PDB entry 5BWG | X-ray diffraction, 1.75 A resolution | chains A and B of the 4 polymer chains in the assembly

[Chain A (and B)]
Molecule: Homoprotocatechuate 2,3-dioxygenase
From: Brevibacterium fuscum
Notes: chain B of this document is another copy of the same molecule, construct and numbering; everything in this record applies to it too
UniProt: Q45135 (Q45135_9MICO); residue numbers follow UniProt; this construct covers 1-365
Chain sequence (365 residues; row label = number of the first residue in the row):
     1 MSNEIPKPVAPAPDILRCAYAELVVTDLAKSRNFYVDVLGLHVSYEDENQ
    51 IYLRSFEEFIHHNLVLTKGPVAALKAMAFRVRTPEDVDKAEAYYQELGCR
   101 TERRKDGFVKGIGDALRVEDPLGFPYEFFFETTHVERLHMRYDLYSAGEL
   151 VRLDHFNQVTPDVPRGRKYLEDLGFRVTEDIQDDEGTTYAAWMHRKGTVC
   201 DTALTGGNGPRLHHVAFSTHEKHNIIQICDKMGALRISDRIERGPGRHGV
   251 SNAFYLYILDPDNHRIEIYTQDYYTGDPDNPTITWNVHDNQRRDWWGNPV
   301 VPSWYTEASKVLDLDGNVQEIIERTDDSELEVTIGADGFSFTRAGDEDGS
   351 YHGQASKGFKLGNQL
Unresolved in the structure: 1-3, 359-365 (chain B: 1-3, 363-365)
Construct notes: engineered mutation Cys-200 (His in Q45135)
Ion coordination: Fe2+: His-155, His-214, Glu-267; Ca2+: Asp-184, Glu-185 (shared with Asp-184(B), Glu-185(B) of chain B)
Ligand contacts: MPO (3[N-morpholino]propane sulfonic acid): Ile-283, Thr-284, Trp-285, Asp-289, Phe-341, Thr-342, Arg-343, Ala-344
What the authors report for this chain:
  - mutagenesis - H200C (> 400 fold): decreased catalytic activity on HPCA

[Chain A / chain B interface]
Residue-residue contacts (68):
  Leu-16(A) / Asp-277(B)
  Leu-16(A) / Pro-278(B)
  Arg-17(A) / Tyr-274(B)
  Arg-17(A) / Asp-277(B)  salt bridge
  Glu-57(A) / Tyr-273(B)
  Phe-59(A) / Asp-277(B)
  Phe-59(A) / Asp-279(B)
  Phe-59(A) / Pro-281(B)
  Arg-80(A) / Asp-277(B)  salt bridge
  Arg-80(A) / Asp-279(B)  salt bridge
  Arg-82(A) / Pro-278(B)
  Phe-130(A) / Pro-278(B)  hydrophobic
  His-134(A) / Asp-279(B)  salt bridge
  Arg-137(A) / Tyr-273(B)
  Arg-137(A) / Tyr-274(B)  hydrogen bond (side chain-backbone)
  Arg-137(A) / Asn-280(B)  hydrogen bond
  Arg-137(A) / Pro-281(B)  hydrogen bond (side chain-backbone)
  Arg-137(A) / Ile-283(B)
  His-139(A) / Asn-252(B)  hydrogen bond (backbone-side chain)
  His-139(A) / Tyr-273(B)
  His-139(A) / Ile-283(B)
  Met-140(A) / His-248(B)
  Met-140(A) / Gly-249(B)
  Met-140(A) / Asn-252(B)
  Met-140(A) / Trp-295(B)  hydrophobic
  Tyr-142(A) / Arg-247(B)  hydrogen bond
  Tyr-142(A) / Asn-252(B)  hydrogen bond
  Tyr-142(A) / Trp-295(B)
  Arg-152(A) / Asp-272(B)  hydrogen bond (side chain-backbone)
  Arg-152(A) / Tyr-273(B)
  Arg-152(A) / Tyr-274(B)
  His-220(A) / Gln-271(B)
  Glu-221(A) / Glu-221(B)
  Glu-221(A) / Lys-222(B)  salt bridge
  Glu-221(A) / Gln-271(B)  hydrogen bond
  Lys-222(A) / Glu-221(B)  salt bridge
  Arg-247(A) / Tyr-142(B)  hydrogen bond
  His-248(A) / Met-140(B)
  Gly-249(A) / Met-140(B)
  Asn-252(A) / His-139(B)  hydrogen bond (side chain-backbone)
  Asn-252(A) / Met-140(B)
  Asn-252(A) / Tyr-142(B)  hydrogen bond
  Gln-271(A) / His-220(B)
  Gln-271(A) / Glu-221(B)  hydrogen bond
  Asp-272(A) / Arg-152(B)  hydrogen bond (backbone-side chain)
  Tyr-273(A) / Glu-57(B)
  Tyr-273(A) / Arg-137(B)
  Tyr-273(A) / His-139(B)
  Tyr-273(A) / Arg-152(B)
  Tyr-274(A) / Arg-17(B)
  Tyr-274(A) / Arg-137(B)  hydrogen bond (backbone-side chain)
  Tyr-274(A) / Arg-152(B)
  Asp-277(A) / Leu-16(B)
  Asp-277(A) / Arg-17(B)  salt bridge
  Asp-277(A) / Phe-59(B)
  Asp-277(A) / Arg-80(B)  salt bridge
  Pro-278(A) / Leu-16(B)
  Pro-278(A) / Arg-82(B)
  Asp-279(A) / Phe-59(B)
  Asp-279(A) / Arg-80(B)  salt bridge
  Asp-279(A) / His-134(B)  salt bridge
  Asn-280(A) / Arg-137(B)  hydrogen bond
  Pro-281(A) / Phe-59(B)
  Pro-281(A) / Arg-137(B)  hydrogen bond (backbone-side chain)
  Ile-283(A) / Arg-137(B)
  Ile-283(A) / His-139(B)
  Trp-295(A) / Met-140(B)  hydrophobic
  Trp-295(A) / Tyr-142(B)
Also at the interface, not in a pair above, chain A (34 interface residues in all): Ile-60, Gly-276, Trp-285
Also at the interface, not in a pair above, chain B (34 interface residues in all): Ile-60, Phe-130, Gly-276, Trp-285

[Summary]
Chain A and chain B each contribute 34 residues to their interface, with 16 hydrogen bonds and 10 salt
bridges. Polar contacts include Arg-17(A)/Asp-277(B), Arg-80(A)/Asp-277(B) and Arg-80(A)/Asp-279(B). Bound to
chain A: compound MPO. The Fe2+ site is built by His-155(A), His-214(A) and Glu-267(A). From the paper: H200C
of chain A reduces catalytic activity on HPCA.
Both chains are Homoprotocatechuate 2,3-dioxygenase (Brevibacterium fuscum). Entry 5BWG (Structure of H200C
variant of Homoprotocatechuate 2,3-Dioxygenase from B.fuscum at 1.75 Ang resolution) was determined by X-ray
diffraction (same publication as 5BWH).
